PDB entry 5ISW | X-ray diffraction, 1.75 A resolution | chain A

== Chain A ==
Name: Gramicidin S synthase 1
Source organism: Brevibacillus brevis
Notes: EC 5.1.1.11
UniProt: P0C062 (GRSA_BREBE); residue numbers follow UniProt; this construct covers 538-1098
Chain sequence (573 residues; each row starts with the number of its first residue):
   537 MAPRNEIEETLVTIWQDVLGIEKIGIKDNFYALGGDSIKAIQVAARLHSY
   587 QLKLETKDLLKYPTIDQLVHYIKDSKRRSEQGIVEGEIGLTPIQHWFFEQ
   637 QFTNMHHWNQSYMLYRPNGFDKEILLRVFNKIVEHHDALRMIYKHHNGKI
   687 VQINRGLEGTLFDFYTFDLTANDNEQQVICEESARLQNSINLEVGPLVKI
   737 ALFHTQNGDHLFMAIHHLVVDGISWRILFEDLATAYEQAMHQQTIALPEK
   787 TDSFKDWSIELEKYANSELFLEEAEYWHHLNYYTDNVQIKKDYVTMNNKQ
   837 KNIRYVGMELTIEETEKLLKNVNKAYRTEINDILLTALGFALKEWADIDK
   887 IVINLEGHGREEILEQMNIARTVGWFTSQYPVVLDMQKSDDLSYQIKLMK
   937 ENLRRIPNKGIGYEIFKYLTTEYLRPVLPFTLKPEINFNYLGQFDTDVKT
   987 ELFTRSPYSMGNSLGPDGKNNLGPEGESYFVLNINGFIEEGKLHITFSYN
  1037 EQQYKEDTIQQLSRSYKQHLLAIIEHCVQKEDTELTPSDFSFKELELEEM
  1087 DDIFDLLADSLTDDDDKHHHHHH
Disordered / not traced: 537, 1077-1109
Differences from the reference sequence: initiating methionine (537); conflict G1009 (Ser in P0C062); expression tag (1099-1109)
UniProt features mapped onto this chain:
  - modified residue: S573 (O-(pantetheine 4'-phosphoryl)serine)

== Overview ==
Chain A is Gramicidin S synthase 1 (Brevibacillus brevis); the structure, Structure of the apo PCP-E didomain
of the gramicidin S synthetase A, was determined by X-ray diffraction (same publication as 5ISX).
